Entry 2VTB (X-ray diffraction, 2.01 A resolution); this record covers chains B and H of the 4 polymer chains in the assembly.

# Chain B
Molecule: Cryptochrome dash
Source organism: Arabidopsis thaliana
Notes: EC 4.1.99.3; fragment: cryptochrome dash, residues 44-482, 484-489, 490-569
UniProt: Q84KJ5 (CRYD_ARATH); the construct lacks a stretch of the UniProt sequence and is renumbered around it, so the offset changes along the chain: 0-438 = UniProt 44-482; 439-444 = UniProt 484-489; 446-525 = UniProt 490-569
Sequence (525 residues; each row starts with the number of its first residue; note: 1 number in that range is skipped by the numbering (no residue carries it; nothing is unmodelled there); numbering starts at 0):
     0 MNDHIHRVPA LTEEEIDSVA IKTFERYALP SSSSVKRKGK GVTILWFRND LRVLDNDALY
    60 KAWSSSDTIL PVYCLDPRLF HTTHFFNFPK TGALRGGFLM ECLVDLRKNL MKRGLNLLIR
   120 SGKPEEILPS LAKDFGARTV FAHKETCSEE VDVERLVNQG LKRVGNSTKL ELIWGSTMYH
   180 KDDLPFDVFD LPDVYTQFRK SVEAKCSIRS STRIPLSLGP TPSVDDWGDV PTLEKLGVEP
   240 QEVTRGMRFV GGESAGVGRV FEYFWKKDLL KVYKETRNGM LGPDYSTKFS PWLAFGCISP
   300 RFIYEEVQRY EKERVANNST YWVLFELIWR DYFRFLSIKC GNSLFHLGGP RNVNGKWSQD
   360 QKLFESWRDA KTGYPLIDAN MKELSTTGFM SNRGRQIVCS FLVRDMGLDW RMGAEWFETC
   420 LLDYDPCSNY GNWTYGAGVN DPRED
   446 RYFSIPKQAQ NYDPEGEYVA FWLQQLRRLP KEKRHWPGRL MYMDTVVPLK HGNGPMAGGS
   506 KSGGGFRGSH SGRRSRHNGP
Unresolved in the structure: 0-1, 442-444, 497-525
Sequence notes: conflict Asn353 (Gln397 in Q84KJ5)
Ligand contacts:
  - FAD (flavin-adenine dinucleotide): Tyr272, Arg276, Ser285, Thr286, Lys287, Phe288, Ser289, Leu292, Glu325, Leu326, Trp328, Arg329, Phe332, Phe388, Met389, Ser390, Asn391, Arg394, Gln395, Cys398, Phe416, Leu420, Asp422, Tyr423, Asp424, Ser427, Asn428, Asn431, Trp432
  - 5,10-methenyl-6,7,8-trihydrofolic acid (MHF), molecule 1: His83, Phe84, Lys89, Cys146, Ser147, Glu148, Glu149, Asn341, Phe344, His345, Glu417, Tyr423, Pro425, Tyr429
  - 5,10-methenyl-6,7,8-trihydrofolic acid (MHF), molecule 2: Phe188, Asp189, Leu190, Asp192, Lys338

# Chain H
Molecule: 5-nt DNA strand
Sequence (5 nucleotides; numbered 1 to 5; the number before each row is that of its first residue):
     1 TTXTT
Modified / non-standard residues: TCP (5'-methylthymidine) at position 3

# How chain B and chain H interact
Contacting residue pairs (30; chain B residue first):
  Val193(B) - DT1(H)  sugar contact
  Val193(B) - DT2(H)  phosphate contact
  Tyr194(B) - DT2(H)  phosphate contact
  Thr195(B) - DT1(H)  sugar contact
  Thr195(B) - DT2(H)  hydrogen bond to the phosphate
  Arg276(B) - DT2(H)  base contact
  Arg276(B) - TCP_3(H)
  Asn277(B) - TCP_3(H)
  Trp321(B) - DT2(H)  base contact
  Phe324(B) - DT2(H)  base contact
  Glu325(B) - DT2(H)  hydrogen bond to the base
  Trp328(B) - DT2(H)  base contact
  Asn391(B) - TCP_3(H)
  Arg392(B) - TCP_3(H)
  Arg392(B) - DT4(H)  salt bridge to the phosphate
  Gln395(B) - TCP_3(H)
  Asn431(B) - TCP_3(H)
  Tyr434(B) - DT2(H)  hydrogen bond to the phosphate
  Tyr434(B) - TCP_3(H)
  Arg446(B) - DT4(H)  base contact
  Tyr447(B) - DT4(H)  phosphate contact
  Tyr447(B) - DT5(H)  sugar contact
  Phe448(B) - DT4(H)  sugar contact
  Phe448(B) - DT5(H)  phosphate contact
  Ser449(B) - DT5(H)  hydrogen bond to the phosphate
  Lys452(B) - DT5(H)  salt bridge to the phosphate
  Gln453(B) - DT4(H)  phosphate contact
  Gln453(B) - DT5(H)  hydrogen bond to the phosphate
  Tyr457(B) - DT4(H)  hydrogen bond to the phosphate
  His496(B) - DT5(H)  stacking on the base

# In short
The interface between chain B and chain H involves 22 residues on one side and 5 on the other; the contacts
include 6 hydrogen bonds, 2 salt bridges and 1 aromatic stacking contact. Polar contacts include
Glu325(B)-DT2(H), Thr195(B)-DT2(H) and Tyr434(B)-DT2(H).
Here chain B is Cryptochrome dash (Arabidopsis thaliana) and chain H is a 5-nt DNA strand. Entry 2VTB
(Structure of cryptochrome 3 - DNA complex) was determined by X-ray diffraction.
